Entry 4IHF (X-ray diffraction, 2.10 A resolution); this record covers chains D and H of the 6 polymer chains in the assembly.

# Chain D
Molecule: UDP-3-O-(3-hydroxymyristoyl)glucosamine N-acyltransferase
From: Escherichia coli
Notes: EC 2.3.1.191
Reference sequence: P21645 (LPXD_ECOLI); residues 3-341 here = UniProt positions 3-341
Sequence (348 residues; numbered -7 to 341; 1 number in that range is skipped by the numbering (no residue carries it; nothing is unmodelled there); the number before each row is that of its first residue; numbers below 1 keep their minus sign (Met-7 is residue -7)):
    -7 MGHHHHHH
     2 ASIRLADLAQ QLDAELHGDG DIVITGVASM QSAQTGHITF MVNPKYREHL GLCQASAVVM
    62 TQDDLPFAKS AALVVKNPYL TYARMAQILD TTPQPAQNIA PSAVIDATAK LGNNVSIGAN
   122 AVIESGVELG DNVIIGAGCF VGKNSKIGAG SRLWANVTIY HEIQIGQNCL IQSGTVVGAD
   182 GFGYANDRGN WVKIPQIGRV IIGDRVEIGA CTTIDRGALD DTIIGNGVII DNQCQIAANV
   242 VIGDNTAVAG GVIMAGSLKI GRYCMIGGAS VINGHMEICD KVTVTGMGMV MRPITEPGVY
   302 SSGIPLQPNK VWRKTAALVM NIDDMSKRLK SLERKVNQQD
Disordered / not traced: -7 to -1, 339-341
Sequence notes: expression tag (-7 to 0, 2); conflict Ala239 (His in P21645)
Small-molecule neighbours:
  - 1F7 (S-[2-({N-[(2S)-2-hydroxy-3,3-dimethyl-4-(phosphonooxy)butanoyl]-beta-alanyl}amino)ethyl] (3R)-3-hydroxytetradecanethioate), molecule 1: Phe183, Asp216, Gln236, Ala238, Ile254, Met255, Ala256, Gly257, Val272, Ile273, Asn274, Met290, Val291, Met292
  - 1F7, molecule 2: Asp232, Ala250, Gly251, Gly269, Thr286, Gly287
  - 1F7, molecule 3: Asn310, Trp313, Arg314
Reported in the primary citation:
  - catalytic residues: Gly257
  - binding site for 1F7: Phe183, Asp216, Asp232, Gln236, Gly257, Met290, Asn310, Arg314
  - specificity-determining residues: Met290
  - mutagenesis - R293A (23-fold): decreased binding to acyl-ACP (citing earlier work)
  - mutagenesis - M290C: abolished catalytic activity on UDP-acyl-GlcN
  - mutagenesis - M290C: unchanged catalytic activity on DTT

# Chain H
Molecule: Acyl carrier protein
From: Escherichia coli
Reference sequence: G7RM21 (G7RM21_ECOC1); residues 0-77 here correspond to UniProt positions 1-78 (UniProt number = residue number + 1)
Sequence (80 residues; row label = number of the first residue in the row; numbers below 1 keep their minus sign (Ser-2 is residue -2)):
    -2 SHMSTIEERV KKIIGEQLGV KQEEVTNNAS FVEDLGADSL DTVELVMALE EEFDTEIPDE
    58 EAEKITTVQA AIDYINGHQA
Disordered / not traced: -2 to -1, 75-77
Sequence notes: expression tag (-2 to -1)
Glycans and other covalent adducts: compound 1F7 linked to Ser36
Reported in the primary citation:
  - post-translational modification sites: Ser36

# Chain D / chain H interface
Contacting residue pairs (8):
  Met292(D) with Asp35(H); Leu37(H), hydrophobic
  Arg293(D) with Asp35(H), salt bridge; Leu37(H); Asp38(H), salt bridge; Glu41(H), salt bridge
  Lys328(D) with Asp56(H), salt bridge
  Lys331(D) with Glu53(H), salt bridge
Interface residues without a listed pair, chain H (8 interface residues in all): Ser36, Glu47
From the paper, about this interface:
  - residue pairs: Arg293(D)-Asp38(H) (salt bridge)
  - hot spots on chain D (mutagenesis) - R293A (23-fold): decreased binding to acyl-ACP (citing earlier work)
  - interface residues, chain H: Asp38(H)

# In short
4 residues of chain D face 8 of chain H across their interface; the contacts include 5 salt bridges. Among the
polar pairs are Arg293(D)-Asp35(H), Arg293(D)-Asp38(H) and Arg293(D)-Glu41(H). The paper describes a salt
bridge between Arg293(D) and Asp38(H). The paper reports the catalytic residue Gly257(D); R293A of chain D
reduces binding to acyl-ACP.
Here chain D is UDP-3-O-(3-hydroxymyristoyl)glucosamine N-acyltransferase and chain H is Acyl carrier protein,
both from Escherichia coli. Entry 4IHF (Chasing Acyl Carrier Protein Through a Catalytic Cycle of Lipid A
Production) was determined by X-ray diffraction (same publication as 4IHG and 4IHH).
